5FMO - chains L and S; structure by X-ray diffraction, 2.30 A resolution.

== Chain L ==
Name: Empty virus like particles of cowpea mosaic virus
Organism: Cowpea mosaic virus
Notes: fragment: large subunit
UniProtKB: Q66170 (Q66170_CPMVS); residues 1-374 here correspond to UniProt positions 343-716 (UniProt number = residue number + 342)
Sequence (374 residues; numbered 1 to 374; the number before each row is that of its first residue):
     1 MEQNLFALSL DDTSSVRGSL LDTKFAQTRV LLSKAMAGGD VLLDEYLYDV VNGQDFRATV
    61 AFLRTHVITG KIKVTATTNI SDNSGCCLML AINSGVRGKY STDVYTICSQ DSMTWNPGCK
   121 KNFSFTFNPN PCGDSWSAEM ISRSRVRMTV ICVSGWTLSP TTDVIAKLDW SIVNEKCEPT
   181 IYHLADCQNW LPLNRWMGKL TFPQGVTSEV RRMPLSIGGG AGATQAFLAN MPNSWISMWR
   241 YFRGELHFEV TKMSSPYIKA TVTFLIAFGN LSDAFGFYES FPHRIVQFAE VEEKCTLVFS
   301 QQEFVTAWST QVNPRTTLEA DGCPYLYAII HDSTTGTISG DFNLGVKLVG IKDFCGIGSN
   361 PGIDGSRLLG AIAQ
Disordered / not traced: 371-374
What the authors report for this chain:
  - conformationally variable residues (side-chain flip): Lys176

== Chain S ==
Name: Empty virus like particles of cowpea mosaic virus
Organism: Cowpea mosaic virus
Notes: fragment: small subunit
UniProtKB: Q66170 (Q66170_CPMVS); residues 375-587 here correspond to UniProt positions 717-929 (UniProt number = residue number + 342)
Sequence (213 residues; numbered 375 to 587; the number before each row is that of its first residue):
   375 GPVCAEASDV YSPCMIASTP PAPFSDVTAV TFDLINGKIT PVGDDNWNTH IYNPPIMNVL
   435 RTAAWKSGTI HVQLNVRGAG VKRADWDGQV FVYLRQSMNP ESYDARTFVI SQPGSAMLNF
   495 SFDIIGPNSG FEFAESPWAN QTTWYLECVA TNPRQIQQFE VNMRFDPNFR VAGNILMPPF
   555 PLSTETPPLL KFRFRDIERS KRSVMVGHTA TAA
Disordered / not traced: 569-587
What the authors report for this chain:
  - self-association interface (contacts with another copy of this molecule); pairs are residue here / residue on that copy: Arg469-Glu559 (salt bridge), Asp478-Glu559
  - conformationally variable residues (order/disorder transition): Asp418, Thr558 to Leu563

== Interface between chain L and chain S ==
Pairs across the interface (86; chain L residue first):
  Asn93(L) - Asn548(S)
  Asn93(L) - Leu550(S)
  Ser94(L) - Ala438(S)
  Ser94(L) - Gly547(S)
  Ser94(L) - Asn548(S)  hydrogen bond (backbone-backbone)
  Gly95(L) - Asn548(S)  hydrogen bond (backbone-backbone)
  Gly95(L) - Ile549(S)
  Gly95(L) - Leu550(S)  hydrogen bond (backbone-backbone)
  Val96(L) - Leu550(S)  hydrophobic
  Arg97(L) - Asn410(S)  hydrogen bond
  Arg97(L) - Lys412(S)
  Arg97(L) - Leu550(S)  hydrogen bond (backbone-backbone)
  Arg97(L) - Met551(S)
  Arg97(L) - Pro552(S)
  Lys99(L) - Pro552(S)
  Tyr100(L) - Leu550(S)
  Tyr100(L) - Met551(S)
  Tyr100(L) - Pro552(S)  hydrophobic
  Ser101(L) - Met551(S)  hydrogen bond (backbone-backbone)
  Ser101(L) - Pro552(S)
  Thr106(L) - Asn548(S)  hydrogen bond (backbone-side chain)
  Thr106(L) - Leu550(S)
  Ile107(L) - Leu550(S)  hydrophobic
  Ser109(L) - Asn548(S)  hydrogen bond
  Gln110(L) - Gly547(S)
  Gln110(L) - Asn548(S)  hydrogen bond (side chain-backbone)
  Asn130(L) - Asn502(S)  hydrogen bond
  Pro131(L) - Trp439(S)
  Pro131(L) - Ala546(S)
  Cys132(L) - Trp439(S)  hydrophobic
  Cys132(L) - Asn502(S)  hydrogen bond
  Cys132(L) - Ser503(S)  hydrogen bond (backbone-side chain)
  Gly133(L) - Ser503(S)
  Ser137(L) - Trp512(S)
  Glu139(L) - Trp512(S)
  Met140(L) - Trp512(S)  hydrophobic
  Arg143(L) - Pro511(S)
  Arg143(L) - Trp512(S)
  Ser144(L) - Phe507(S)
  Ser144(L) - Ser510(S)
  Thr180(L) - Ala546(S)
  Ile181(L) - Phe505(S)  hydrophobic
  Ile181(L) - Arg544(S)
  Ile181(L) - Val545(S)
  Ile181(L) - Ala546(S)  hydrophobic
  Tyr182(L) - Arg544(S)
  Tyr182(L) - Val545(S)  hydrogen bond (backbone-backbone)
  Leu184(L) - Asp540(S)
  Leu184(L) - Pro541(S)
  Leu184(L) - Phe543(S)
  Gln225(L) - Pro555(S)
  Gln225(L) - Leu556(S)  hydrogen bond (backbone-backbone)
  Ala226(L) - Phe554(S)
  Ala226(L) - Pro555(S)  hydrophobic
  Ala226(L) - Leu556(S)
  Phe227(L) - Asn427(S)
  Phe227(L) - Asn432(S)
  Phe227(L) - Pro553(S)
  Phe227(L) - Phe554(S)  hydrogen bond (backbone-backbone)
  Ala229(L) - Thr436(S)
  Asn230(L) - Thr436(S)
  Asn230(L) - Asn548(S)
  Met231(L) - Thr436(S)
  Met231(L) - Ala437(S)  hydrophobic
  Met231(L) - Val545(S)  hydrophobic
  Met231(L) - Gly547(S)
  Met231(L) - Asn548(S)  hydrogen bond (backbone-side chain)
  Ser234(L) - Pro429(S)
  Ser234(L) - Asn432(S)
  Ser234(L) - Val433(S)  hydrogen bond (side chain-backbone)
  Ser234(L) - Thr436(S)  hydrogen bond
  Trp235(L) - Val433(S)  hydrophobic
  Trp235(L) - Phe543(S)
  Trp235(L) - Val545(S)  hydrophobic
  Ser237(L) - Pro429(S)
  Met238(L) - Ile430(S)  hydrophobic
  Met238(L) - Phe539(S)  hydrophobic
  Ser359(L) - Val384(S)
  Asn360(L) - Pro429(S)
  Pro361(L) - Ser386(S)
  Pro361(L) - Pro429(S)
  Gly362(L) - Pro429(S)
  Asp364(L) - Asn427(S)  hydrogen bond
  Asp364(L) - Leu556(S)
  Asp364(L) - Ser557(S)
  Gly365(L) - Leu556(S)
Interface residues without a listed pair, chain L (44 interface residues in all): Thr149, His183, Leu228
Interface residues without a listed pair, chain S (41 interface residues in all): Arg435, Asn542, Thr558

== In short ==
The interface between chain L and chain S involves 44 residues on one side and 41 on the other; the contacts
include 19 hydrogen bonds. Among the polar pairs are Arg97(L)-Asn410(S), Thr106(L)-Asn548(S) and
Ser109(L)-Asn548(S). From the paper: conformational variability at Lys176(L) and Asp418(S) among others; a
self-association interface involving Arg469(S), Asp478(S) and Glu559(S).
Here chain L is Empty virus like particles of cowpea mosaic virus and chain S is Empty virus like particles of
cowpea mosaic virus, both from Cowpea mosaic virus. Entry 5FMO (Crystal structure and proteomics analysis of
empty virus like particles of Cowpea mosaic virus) was determined by X-ray diffraction.
